1L00 - chain A; structure by X-ray diffraction, 1.90 A resolution.

[Chain A]
Protein: T4 lysozyme
From: Enterobacteria phage T4
Notes: EC 3.2.1.17
Reference sequence: P00720 (LYS_BPT4); numbering as in UniProt (aligned over 1-164)
Amino-acid sequence (164 residues; numbered 1 to 164; the number before each row is that of its first residue):
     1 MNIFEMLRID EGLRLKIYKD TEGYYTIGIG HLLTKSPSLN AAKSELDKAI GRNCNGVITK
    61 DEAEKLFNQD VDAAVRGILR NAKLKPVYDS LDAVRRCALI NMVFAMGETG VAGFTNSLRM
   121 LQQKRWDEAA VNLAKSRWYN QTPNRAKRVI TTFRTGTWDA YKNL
Glycans and other covalent adducts: beta-mercaptoethanol (BME) linked to Cys-97
Construct notes: conflict Ala-105 (Gln in P00720)
UniProt features mapped onto this chain:
  - active site (Proton donor/acceptor): Glu-11, Asp-20
  - binding site (substrate): Leu-32, Phe-104, Ser-117, Asn-132
  - mutagenesis: Glu-11 (E11A/F/H/M/N: Complete loss of enzymatic activity; E11N: Loss of 84% of enzymatic activity; E11Q: Complete loss of activity), Asp-20 (D20A/N/S/T: Complete loss of enzymatic activity; D20C: Nearly no effet on specific enzymatic activity; D20E/Q: Loss of 99% of enzymatic activity), Thr-26 (T26E: Complete loss of activity at neutral pH; covalently bound substrate; T26H: Facilitates transglycosylation more effectively than hydrolysis; covalently bound substrate), Gly-30 (G30A: Almost complete loss of enzymatic activity; G30F: Almost complete loss of enzymatic activity. The enzyme is destabilized by 1.5 kcal/mol), Ser-117 (S117F: 10-fold decrease in enzymatic activity; S117I: 500-fold decrease in enzymatic activity; S117V: 50-fold decrease in enzymatic activity), Asn-132 (N132I: 5-fold decrease in enzymatic activity; N132M/F: 2-fold decrease in enzymatic activity)

[In short]
UniProt lists active-site residues Glu-11 and Asp-20, 4 substrate-binding residues and 6 mutagenesis sites.
Chain A is T4 lysozyme (Enterobacteria phage T4); the structure, Perturbation of trp 138 in T4 lysozyme by
mutations at gln 105 used to correlate changes ..., was determined by X-ray diffraction (same publication as
1L98 and 1L99).
